8A05 - chains P and X; structure by electron microscopy, 3.40 A resolution.

Chain P:
Protein: Spike protein P13 N-terminal, capsid internal domain
Organism: Flavobacterium phage
Chain sequence (91 residues; row label = number of the first residue in the row):
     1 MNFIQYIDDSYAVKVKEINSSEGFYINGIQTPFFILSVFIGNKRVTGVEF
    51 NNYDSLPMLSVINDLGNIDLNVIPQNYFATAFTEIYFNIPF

Chain X:
Protein: Unknown vertex protein
Chain sequence (5 residues; each row starts with the number of its first residue; X marks 5 residues of unknown identity (built as UNK)):
     1 XXXXX

Interface between chain P and chain X:
Chain P residues in contact with chain X, 6 residues: Tyr-11, Asn-67, Ile-68, Asp-69, Leu-70, Asn-71

Overview:
Chain P and chain X make no direct contact in this assembly.
Chain P is Spike protein P13 N-terminal, capsid internal domain (Flavobacterium phage) and chain X is Unknown
vertex protein; the structure, Bacteriophage phiCjT23 spike protein penton domain, was determined by electron
microscopy.
